PDB entry 7DXP | X-ray diffraction, 2.30 A resolution | chains A and B of the 3 polymer chains in the assembly

# Chain A (and B)
Protein: Nucleoprotein
From: Influenza A virus (A/Hong Kong/483/1997(H5N1))
Notes: chain B of this document is another copy of the same molecule, construct and numbering; everything in this record applies to it too
Sequence (507 residues; numbered -35 to 498; 27 numbers in that range are skipped by the numbering (no residue carries them; nothing is unmodelled there); the number before each row is that of its first residue; numbers below 1 keep their minus sign (Met-35 is residue -35)):
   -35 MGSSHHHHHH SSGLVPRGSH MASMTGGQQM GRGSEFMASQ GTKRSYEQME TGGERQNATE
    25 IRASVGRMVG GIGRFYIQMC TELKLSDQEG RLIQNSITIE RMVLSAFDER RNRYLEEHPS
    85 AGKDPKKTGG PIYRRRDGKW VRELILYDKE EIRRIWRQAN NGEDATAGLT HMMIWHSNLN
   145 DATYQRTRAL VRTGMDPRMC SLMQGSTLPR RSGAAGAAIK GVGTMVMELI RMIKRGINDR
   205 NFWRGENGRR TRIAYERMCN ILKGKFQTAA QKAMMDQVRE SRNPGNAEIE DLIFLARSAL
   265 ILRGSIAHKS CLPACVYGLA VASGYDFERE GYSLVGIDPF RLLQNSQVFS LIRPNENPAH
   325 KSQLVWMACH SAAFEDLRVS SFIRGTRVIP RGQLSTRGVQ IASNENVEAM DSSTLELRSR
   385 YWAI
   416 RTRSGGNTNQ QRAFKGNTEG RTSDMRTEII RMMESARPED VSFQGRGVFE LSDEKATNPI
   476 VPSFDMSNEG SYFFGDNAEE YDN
Not modelled in the structure: -35 to 22, 76-86, 202-205, 208-210, 416-437, 453-461, 498 (chain B: -35 to 21, 79-84, 416-436, 454-457, 498)
From the paper describing this entry:
  - binding site for the 9-nt DNA strand: Arg65, Ser69, Arg74, Lys87, Asp88, Thr92, Arg175, Ser367
  - contacts within the chain: Asp72-Arg175 (salt bridge), Arg150-Tyr496 (cation-pi contact), Arg355-Asp491 (salt bridge), Arg361-Glu494 (salt bridge), Gln149-Glu495 (backbone contact), Thr151-Glu495 (backbone contact), Tyr148-Tyr496 (pi stacking), Arg152-Asp497 (salt bridge)
  - conformationally variable residues (loop rearrangement, side-chain flip): Asp72, Arg74 to Asp88, Tyr487 to Phe489
  - mutagenesis - R65E, R65E/K87E, R65E/R75E, R65E/R174E, D72K (3-fold), R74E, R74E/K87E, R75E, R75E/K87E, K87E, Y148A/R152A/R156A (>4-fold), R174E: decreased binding to the 9-nt DNA strand

# Interface between chain A and chain B
Contacting residue pairs (15; chain A residue first):
  Gln52(A) - Gln357(B)
  Gln52(A) - Phe489(B)
  Arg99(A) - Glu484(B)  salt bridge
  Arg99(A) - Phe489(B)
  Trp104(A) - Phe489(B)  hydrophobic
  Phe313(A) - Gly490(B)
  Asn319(A) - Arg261(B)  hydrogen bond
  Asn321(A) - Val155(B)
  Pro322(A) - Pro161(B)  hydrophobic
  Glu372(A) - Arg162(B)
  Ala373(A) - Arg162(B)  hydrogen bond (backbone-side chain)
  Met374(A) - Arg162(B)  hydrogen bond (backbone-side chain)
  Asp375(A) - Arg162(B)
  Thr378(A) - Gly490(B)
  Thr378(A) - Asp491(B)  hydrogen bond (side chain-backbone)
Other interface residues (no listed pair), chain A (14 interface residues in all): Gly102, Ser376
Other interface residues (no listed pair), chain B (10 interface residues in all): Asn492

# Overview
14 residues of chain A and 10 residues of chain B are in contact; the contacts include 4 hydrogen bonds and 1
salt bridge. Polar pairs include Arg99(A)-Glu484(B), Asn319(A)-Arg261(B) and Ala373(A)-Arg162(B). From the
paper: a binding site for the 9-nt DNA strand at Arg65(A), Ser69(A) and Arg74(A) among others; R65E, R65E/K87E
and R65E/R75E of chain A, among others, reduce binding to the 9-nt DNA strand; 12 substitutions were tested in
all.
Chain A and chain B are both Nucleoprotein (Influenza A virus (A/Hong Kong/483/1997(H5N1))); the structure,
Influenza H5N1 nucleoprotein in complex with nucleotides, was determined by X-ray diffraction together with
7DKG from the same study.
